7E77 - chains A and C; structure by X-ray diffraction, 2.04 A resolution.

# Chain A (and C)
Molecule: Glucose-6-phosphate isomerase
Organism: Triticum aestivum
Notes: EC 5.3.1.9; chain C of this document is another copy of the same molecule, construct and numbering; everything in this record applies to it too
UniProt: Q1PBI3 (Q1PBI3_WHEAT); residues 1-567 here = UniProt positions 1-567
Sequence (567 residues; row label = number of the first residue in the row):
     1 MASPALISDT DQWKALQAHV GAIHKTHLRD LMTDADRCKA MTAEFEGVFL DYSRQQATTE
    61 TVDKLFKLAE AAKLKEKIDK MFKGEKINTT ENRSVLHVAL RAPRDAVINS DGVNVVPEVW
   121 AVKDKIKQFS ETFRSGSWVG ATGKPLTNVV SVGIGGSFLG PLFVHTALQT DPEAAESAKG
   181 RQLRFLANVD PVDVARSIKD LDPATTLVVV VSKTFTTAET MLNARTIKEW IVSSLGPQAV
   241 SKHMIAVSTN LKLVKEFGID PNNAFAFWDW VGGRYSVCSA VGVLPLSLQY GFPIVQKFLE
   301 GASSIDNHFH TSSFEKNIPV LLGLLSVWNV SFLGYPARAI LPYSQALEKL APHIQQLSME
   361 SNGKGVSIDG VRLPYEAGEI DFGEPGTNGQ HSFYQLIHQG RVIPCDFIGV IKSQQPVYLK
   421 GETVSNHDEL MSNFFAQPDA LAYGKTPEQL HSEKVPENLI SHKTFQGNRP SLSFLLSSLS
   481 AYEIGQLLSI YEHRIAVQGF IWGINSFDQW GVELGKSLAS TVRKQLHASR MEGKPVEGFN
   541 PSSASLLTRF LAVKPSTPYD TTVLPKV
Unresolved in the structure: 1-4, 567 (chain C: 1-3, 566-567)

# Interface between chain A and chain C
Contacting residue pairs - 288 pairs, chain A then chain C:
  Met32(A) - Asn540(C)
  Met32(A) - Pro541(C)
  Met32(A) - Ser542(C)
  Ala35(A) - Pro541(C)  hydrophobic
  Glu44(A) - Arg549(C)  salt bridge
  Phe49(A) - Leu546(C)  hydrophobic
  Phe49(A) - Arg549(C)
  Asp51(A) - Ser542(C)  hydrogen bond
  Asp51(A) - Leu546(C)
  Ser53(A) - Ser542(C)  hydrogen bond
  Arg54(A) - Asn540(C)
  Arg54(A) - Ser542(C)  hydrogen bond
  Arg54(A) - Ser543(C)  hydrogen bond
  Thr90(A) - Leu459(C)
  Thr90(A) - His462(C)
  Ile154(A) - His391(C)
  Gly155(A) - His391(C)
  Phe158(A) - Asn388(C)
  Leu159(A) - Ser392(C)
  Thr166(A) - Arg196(C)
  Gln169(A) - Arg196(C)
  Thr170(A) - Val192(C)
  Ala187(A) - Asn388(C)
  Asn188(A) - Gln345(C)  hydrogen bond
  Asn188(A) - Gly386(C)  hydrogen bond (side chain-backbone)
  Asn188(A) - Thr387(C)  hydrogen bond (side chain-backbone)
  Asn188(A) - Asn388(C)  hydrogen bond (backbone-side chain)
  Asn188(A) - Leu430(C)
  Val189(A) - Thr387(C)
  Val189(A) - Asn426(C)
  Val189(A) - Glu429(C)
  Val189(A) - Leu430(C)  hydrophobic
  Asp190(A) - Ser344(C)
  Asp190(A) - Gln345(C)  hydrogen bond (side chain-backbone)
  Asp190(A) - Leu430(C)
  Pro191(A) - Ser413(C)
  Pro191(A) - Gln415(C)
  Pro191(A) - Val417(C)  hydrophobic
  Pro191(A) - Asn426(C)
  Pro191(A) - His427(C)
  Val192(A) - Thr170(C)
  Val192(A) - Gln414(C)
  Asp193(A) - Gln345(C)
  Ala195(A) - Gln415(C)
  Arg196(A) - Thr166(C)
  Arg196(A) - Thr170(C)
  Arg196(A) - Gln345(C)  hydrogen bond (side chain-backbone)
  Arg196(A) - Glu348(C)  salt bridge
  Glu219(A) - His391(C)  salt bridge
  Leu222(A) - Glu422(C)
  Leu222(A) - Asn426(C)
  Leu222(A) - Glu429(C)
  Arg225(A) - Leu419(C)
  Arg225(A) - Glu422(C)  salt bridge
  Thr226(A) - Leu419(C)
  Thr226(A) - Asn426(C)  hydrogen bond
  Val330(A) - Arg401(C)
  Pro336(A) - Pro336(C)  hydrophobic
  Pro336(A) - Arg401(C)
  Ala337(A) - Ile380(C)  hydrophobic
  Ser344(A) - Asp190(C)
  Gln345(A) - Asn188(C)  hydrogen bond
  Gln345(A) - Asp190(C)  hydrogen bond (backbone-side chain)
  Gln345(A) - Asp193(C)
  Gln345(A) - Arg196(C)  hydrogen bond (backbone-side chain)
  Glu348(A) - Arg196(C)  salt bridge
  Lys349(A) - Lys349(C)
  Gln355(A) - Phe382(C)
  Gln355(A) - Glu384(C)
  Gln355(A) - Phe393(C)
  Gln356(A) - His391(C)  hydrogen bond (side chain-backbone)
  Gln356(A) - Ser392(C)
  Met359(A) - Phe393(C)  hydrophobic
  Met359(A) - Leu396(C)
  Glu360(A) - Ser392(C)
  Glu360(A) - Gln395(C)
  Gly363(A) - Gln395(C)  hydrogen bond (backbone-side chain)
  Gly363(A) - Leu396(C)
  Gly363(A) - Gln399(C)
  Gly363(A) - Gly400(C)
  Lys364(A) - Gln395(C)
  Lys364(A) - Gln399(C)
  Gly365(A) - Gln399(C)  hydrogen bond (backbone-backbone)
  Val366(A) - Ser461(C)
  Val366(A) - His462(C)
  Ser367(A) - His462(C)  hydrogen bond (backbone-side chain)
  Ile368(A) - His462(C)  hydrogen bond (backbone-side chain)
  Gly370(A) - Ser461(C)  hydrogen bond (backbone-side chain)
  Gly370(A) - His462(C)
  Arg372(A) - Ser461(C)
  Arg372(A) - Thr464(C)
  Arg372(A) - Gln466(C)
  Glu376(A) - Arg401(C)  salt bridge
  Ala377(A) - Arg401(C)  hydrogen bond (backbone-side chain)
  Gly378(A) - Leu396(C)
  Gly378(A) - Arg401(C)  hydrogen bond (backbone-side chain)
  Glu379(A) - Leu396(C)
  Glu379(A) - Arg401(C)
  Ile380(A) - Ala337(C)  hydrophobic
  Ile380(A) - Phe382(C)  hydrophobic
  Ile380(A) - Ile403(C)  hydrophobic
  Phe382(A) - Gln355(C)
  Phe382(A) - Ile380(C)  hydrophobic
  Glu384(A) - Pro352(C)
  Glu384(A) - Gln355(C)
  Gly386(A) - Asn188(C)  hydrogen bond (backbone-side chain)
  Thr387(A) - Asn188(C)  hydrogen bond (backbone-side chain)
  Thr387(A) - Val189(C)
  Thr387(A) - Glu219(C)
  Asn388(A) - Phe158(C)
  Asn388(A) - Ala187(C)
  Asn388(A) - Asn188(C)
  Gln390(A) - Glu219(C)
  His391(A) - Ile154(C)
  His391(A) - Gly155(C)
  His391(A) - Glu219(C)  salt bridge
  His391(A) - Gln356(C)  hydrogen bond (backbone-side chain)
  Ser392(A) - Leu159(C)
  Ser392(A) - Gln356(C)  hydrogen bond (side chain-backbone)
  Ser392(A) - Glu360(C)
  Phe393(A) - Gln355(C)
  Phe393(A) - Met359(C)  hydrophobic
  Gln395(A) - Glu360(C)
  Gln395(A) - Gly363(C)  hydrogen bond (side chain-backbone)
  Gln395(A) - Lys364(C)
  Gln395(A) - Gln509(C)
  Gln395(A) - Trp510(C)  hydrogen bond (side chain-backbone)
  Gln395(A) - Gly511(C)  hydrogen bond (side chain-backbone)
  Leu396(A) - Met359(C)
  Leu396(A) - Gly363(C)
  Leu396(A) - Gly378(C)
  Leu396(A) - Glu379(C)
  His398(A) - Gly511(C)
  Gln399(A) - Gly363(C)
  Gln399(A) - Lys364(C)
  Gln399(A) - Gly365(C)  hydrogen bond (backbone-backbone)
  Gln399(A) - Trp510(C)
  Gln399(A) - Gly511(C)  hydrogen bond (side chain-backbone)
  Gly400(A) - Gly363(C)
  Arg401(A) - Val330(C)
  Arg401(A) - Pro336(C)
  Arg401(A) - Glu376(C)  salt bridge
  Arg401(A) - Ala377(C)  hydrogen bond (side chain-backbone)
  Arg401(A) - Gly378(C)  hydrogen bond (side chain-backbone)
  Ile403(A) - Ile380(C)  hydrophobic
  Ile411(A) - Arg549(C)
  Ile411(A) - Phe550(C)
  Ile411(A) - Val553(C)  hydrophobic
  Ser413(A) - Pro191(C)
  Gln415(A) - Pro191(C)
  Gln415(A) - Val192(C)
  Gln415(A) - Pro565(C)
  Val417(A) - Pro191(C)  hydrophobic
  Val417(A) - Val563(C)
  Val417(A) - Leu564(C)  hydrophobic
  Val417(A) - Pro565(C)
  Tyr418(A) - Met531(C)
  Tyr418(A) - Asp560(C)  hydrogen bond
  Tyr418(A) - Thr561(C)
  Tyr418(A) - Thr562(C)
  Tyr418(A) - Val563(C)  hydrogen bond (backbone-backbone)
  Leu419(A) - Arg225(C)
  Leu419(A) - Thr226(C)
  Leu419(A) - Thr562(C)
  Leu419(A) - Leu564(C)  hydrophobic
  Lys420(A) - Asp560(C)  salt bridge
  Lys420(A) - Thr562(C)  hydrogen bond (backbone-side chain)
  Gly421(A) - Asp560(C)  hydrogen bond (backbone-side chain)
  Glu422(A) - Leu222(C)
  Glu422(A) - Arg225(C)  salt bridge
  Thr423(A) - Arg523(C)
  Thr423(A) - His527(C)  hydrogen bond (backbone-side chain)
  Val424(A) - Arg523(C)
  Val424(A) - His527(C)
  Asn426(A) - Val189(C)
  Asn426(A) - Pro191(C)
  Asn426(A) - Leu222(C)
  Asn426(A) - Thr226(C)  hydrogen bond
  His427(A) - Pro191(C)
  His427(A) - Phe550(C)
  Asp428(A) - Leu526(C)
  Asp428(A) - Arg530(C)  salt bridge
  Asp428(A) - Phe550(C)
  Glu429(A) - Val189(C)
  Glu429(A) - Ala218(C)
  Glu429(A) - Leu222(C)
  Glu429(A) - Arg523(C)  salt bridge
  Leu430(A) - Asn188(C)
  Leu430(A) - Val189(C)  hydrophobic
  Leu430(A) - Asp190(C)
  Met431(A) - Phe550(C)  hydrophobic
  Ser432(A) - Ala519(C)
  Ser432(A) - Val522(C)
  Asn433(A) - Ala519(C)
  Phe435(A) - Leu546(C)
  Phe435(A) - Leu547(C)  hydrophobic
  Phe435(A) - Phe550(C)  hydrophobic
  Ala436(A) - Leu518(C)
  Ala436(A) - Ala519(C)
  Gln437(A) - Gly515(C)
  Asp439(A) - Leu518(C)
  Asp439(A) - Asn540(C)  hydrogen bond
  Asp439(A) - Ser543(C)  hydrogen bond
  Ala440(A) - Leu514(C)
  Ala440(A) - Leu518(C)
  Tyr443(A) - Asn540(C)  hydrogen bond
  Gly444(A) - Leu514(C)
  Leu459(A) - Thr90(C)
  Ser461(A) - Val366(C)
  Ser461(A) - Gly370(C)  hydrogen bond (side chain-backbone)
  His462(A) - Thr90(C)
  His462(A) - Val366(C)
  His462(A) - Ser367(C)
  His462(A) - Ile368(C)  hydrogen bond (side chain-backbone)
  His462(A) - Gly370(C)
  His462(A) - Trp510(C)
  Lys463(A) - Trp510(C)
  Phe465(A) - Trp510(C)
  Phe465(A) - Gly511(C)
  Phe465(A) - Leu514(C)  hydrophobic
  Gln466(A) - Arg372(C)
  Leu475(A) - Leu546(C)  hydrophobic
  Leu475(A) - Arg549(C)
  Gln509(A) - Gln395(C)
  Trp510(A) - Gln395(C)
  Trp510(A) - His462(C)
  Trp510(A) - Lys463(C)
  Trp510(A) - Phe465(C)
  Gly511(A) - Gln395(C)  hydrogen bond (backbone-side chain)
  Gly511(A) - His398(C)
  Gly511(A) - Gln399(C)  hydrogen bond (backbone-side chain)
  Gly511(A) - Phe465(C)
  Val512(A) - Gln395(C)
  Leu514(A) - Ala440(C)
  Leu514(A) - Gly444(C)
  Leu514(A) - Phe465(C)  hydrophobic
  Gly515(A) - Gln437(C)
  Leu518(A) - Ala436(C)
  Leu518(A) - Ala440(C)
  Ala519(A) - Ser432(C)
  Ala519(A) - Asn433(C)
  Ala519(A) - Ala436(C)
  Val522(A) - Ser432(C)
  Arg523(A) - Val424(C)
  Arg523(A) - Glu429(C)  salt bridge
  Leu526(A) - Asp428(C)
  His527(A) - Thr423(C)  hydrogen bond (side chain-backbone)
  Arg530(A) - Asp428(C)  salt bridge
  Met531(A) - Tyr418(C)
  Asn540(A) - Met32(C)
  Asn540(A) - Arg54(C)  hydrogen bond
  Asn540(A) - Asp439(C)  hydrogen bond
  Asn540(A) - Tyr443(C)  hydrogen bond
  Pro541(A) - Met32(C)
  Pro541(A) - Ala35(C)  hydrophobic
  Ser542(A) - Met32(C)
  Ser542(A) - Asp51(C)  hydrogen bond
  Ser542(A) - Ser53(C)  hydrogen bond
  Ser542(A) - Arg54(C)  hydrogen bond
  Ser543(A) - Arg54(C)  hydrogen bond
  Ser543(A) - Asp439(C)  hydrogen bond
  Leu546(A) - Phe49(C)  hydrophobic
  Leu546(A) - Phe435(C)  hydrophobic
  Leu546(A) - Leu475(C)
  Leu547(A) - Phe435(C)  hydrophobic
  Arg549(A) - Lys39(C)
  Arg549(A) - Glu44(C)  salt bridge
  Arg549(A) - Phe49(C)
  Arg549(A) - Ile411(C)
  Arg549(A) - Leu475(C)
  Phe550(A) - Ile411(C)
  Phe550(A) - His427(C)
  Phe550(A) - Asp428(C)
  Phe550(A) - Met431(C)  hydrophobic
  Phe550(A) - Phe435(C)  hydrophobic
  Val553(A) - Ile411(C)  hydrophobic
  Asp560(A) - Tyr418(C)  hydrogen bond
  Asp560(A) - Lys420(C)
  Asp560(A) - Gly421(C)  hydrogen bond (side chain-backbone)
  Thr561(A) - Tyr418(C)
  Thr562(A) - Tyr418(C)
  Thr562(A) - Leu419(C)
  Thr562(A) - Lys420(C)  hydrogen bond (side chain-backbone)
  Val563(A) - Val417(C)
  Val563(A) - Tyr418(C)  hydrogen bond (backbone-backbone)
  Pro565(A) - Gln415(C)
  Pro565(A) - Val417(C)  hydrophobic
  Lys566(A) - Gln415(C)  hydrogen bond (backbone-side chain)
Other interface residues (no listed pair), chain A (149 interface residues in all): Thr33, Asp34, Cys38, Lys199, Ala218, Asn223, Glu229, Tyr343, Ala346, Pro352, Asp369, Val402, Val410, Gln414, Pro416, Lys445, Glu513, Lys516, Leu564
Other interface residues (no listed pair), chain C (148 interface residues in all): Thr33, Cys38, Gln169, Ala195, Asn223, Glu229, Tyr343, Ala346, Asp369, Gln390, Tyr394, Val402, Val410, Pro416, Lys445, Val512, Glu513

# In short
149 residues of chain A and 148 residues of chain C are in contact; the contacts include 60 hydrogen bonds and
15 salt bridges. Polar pairs include Glu44(A)-Arg549(C), Arg196(A)-Glu348(C) and Glu219(A)-His391(C).
Chain A and chain C are both Glucose-6-phosphate isomerase (Triticum aestivum); the structure, The structure
of cytosolic TaPGI, was determined by X-ray diffraction.
